PDB entry 6RP0 | X-ray diffraction, 2.25 A resolution | chains A and C of the 4 polymer chains in the assembly

== Chain A ==
Protein: Formamidopyrimidine-DNA glycosylase
From: Lactococcus lactis subsp. cremoris
Reference sequence: A0A165FVI1 (A0A165FVI1_LACLC); residues 1-271 here correspond to UniProt positions 2-272 (UniProt number = residue number + 1)
Amino-acid sequence (271 residues; each row starts with the number of its first residue):
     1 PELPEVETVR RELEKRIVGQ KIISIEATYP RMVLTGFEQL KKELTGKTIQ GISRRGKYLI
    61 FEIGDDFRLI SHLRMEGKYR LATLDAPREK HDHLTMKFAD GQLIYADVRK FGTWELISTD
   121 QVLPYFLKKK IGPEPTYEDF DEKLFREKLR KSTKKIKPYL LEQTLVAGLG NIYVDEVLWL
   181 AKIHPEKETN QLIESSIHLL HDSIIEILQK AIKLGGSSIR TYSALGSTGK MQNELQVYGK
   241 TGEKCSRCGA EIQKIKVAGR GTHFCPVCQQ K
Unresolved in the structure: 219-223
Cystine bridges: Cys245-Cys265
Residues lining bound ligands: 5JL (2,8-dithioxo-1,2,3,7,8,9-hexahydro-6H-purin-6-one): Lys57, Leu161, Glu162, Gln163, Gly170, Arg260
What the authors report for this chain:
  - binding site for 5JL: Lys57, Arg260
  - catalytic residues: Pro1, Glu2 (citing earlier work)

== Chain C ==
Molecule: 14-nt DNA strand
Sequence (14 nucleotides; row label = number of the first residue in the row):
    15 GCGAGAAACA AAGA

== How chain A and chain C interact ==
Pairs across the interface - 12 pairs, chain A then chain C:
  Lys90(A) - DA25(C)  salt bridge to the phosphate
  His91(A) - DA24(C)  hydrogen bond to the phosphate
  His91(A) - DA25(C)  salt bridge to the phosphate
  Val108(A) - DA24(C)  sugar contact
  Arg109(A) - DC23(C)  hydrogen bond to the base
  Arg109(A) - DA24(C)  base contact
  Lys110(A) - DC23(C)  phosphate contact
  Lys110(A) - DA24(C)  salt bridge to the phosphate
  Phe111(A) - DA22(C)  stacking on the base
  Phe111(A) - DC23(C)  base contact
  Lys154(A) - DC16(C)  salt bridge to the phosphate
  Lys154(A) - DG17(C)  phosphate contact
Interface residues without a listed pair, chain A (9 interface residues in all): Arg74, Thr153

== In short ==
Chain A and chain C form an interface of 9 and 6 residues respectively; the contacts include 2 hydrogen bonds,
4 salt bridges and 1 aromatic stacking contact. Polar pairs include Arg109(A)-DC23(C), His91(A)-DA24(C) and
Lys90(A)-DA25(C). From the paper: catalytic residues Pro1(A) and Glu2(A); a binding site for 5JL at Lys57(A)
and Arg260(A).
Here chain A is Formamidopyrimidine-DNA glycosylase (Lactococcus lactis subsp. cremoris) and chain C is a
14-nt DNA strand. Entry 6RP0 (The crystal structure of a complex between the LlFpg protein, a THF-DNA and an
inhibitor) was determined by X-ray diffraction (same publication as 6RNM, 6RNO, 6RNR, 6RO2, 6ROK and 6RP7).
